PDB entry 1YPE | X-ray diffraction, 1.81 A resolution | chains H and I of the 3 polymer chains in the assembly

Chain H:
Protein: Thrombin heavy chain
Source organism: Homo sapiens
Notes: EC 3.4.21.5
UniProt: P00734 (THRB_HUMAN); the construct lacks a stretch of the UniProt sequence and is renumbered around it, so the offset changes along the chain: 16-36 = UniProt 364-384; 37-60 = UniProt 386-409; 61-77 = UniProt 419-435; 78-97 = UniProt 437-456; 7 more segments
Sequence (257 residues; numbered 16 to 245 plus 30 insertion-coded residues; 3 numbers in that range are skipped by the numbering (no residue carries them; nothing is unmodelled there); the number before each row is that of its first residue; a row labelled like 60A-60I holds insertion residues (60A, then the next letters in order)):
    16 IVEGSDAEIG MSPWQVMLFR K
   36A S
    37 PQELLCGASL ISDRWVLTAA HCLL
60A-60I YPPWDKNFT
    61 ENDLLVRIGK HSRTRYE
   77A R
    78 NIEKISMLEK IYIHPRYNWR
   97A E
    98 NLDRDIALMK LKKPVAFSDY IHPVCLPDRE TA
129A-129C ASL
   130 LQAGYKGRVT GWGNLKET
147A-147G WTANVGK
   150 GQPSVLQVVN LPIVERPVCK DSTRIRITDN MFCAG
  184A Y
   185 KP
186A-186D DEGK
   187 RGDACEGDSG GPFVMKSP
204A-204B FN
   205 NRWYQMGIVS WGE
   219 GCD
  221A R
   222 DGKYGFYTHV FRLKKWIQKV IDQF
Not modelled in the structure: 147A-147G
Disulfide bonds: Cys42-Cys58, Cys168-Cys182, Cys191-Cys220
Bound ions: Na+ site 1: Lys169, Thr172, Phe204A; Na+ site 2: Arg221A, Lys224
Residues lining bound ligands: UIP ((1r,3as,4r,8as,8br)-4-(2-benzo[1,3]dioxol-5-ylmethyl-1-ethyl-3-oxo-decahydro-pyrrolo[3,4-a]pyrrolizin-4-yl)-benzamidine): His57, Tyr60A, Trp60D, Trp96, Glu97A, Asn98, Leu99, Ile174, Asp189, Ala190, Glu192, Ser195, Val213, Ser214, Trp215, Gly216, Gly219, Cys220, Gly226
Curated features (UniProtKB/Swiss-Prot):
  - region: Ala183 to Val200 (High affinity receptor-binding region which is also known as the TP508 peptide)
  - active site (Charge relay system): His57, Asp102, Ser195
  - glycosylation: Asn60G (N-linked (GlcNAc...) (complex) asparagine)

Chain I:
Protein: Hirudin
UniProt: P28504 (HIR2_HIRME); residues 1-10 here correspond to UniProt positions 55-64 (UniProt number = residue number + 54)
Sequence (10 residues; each row starts with the number of its first residue):
     1 DFEEIPEEYL
Modified / non-standard residues: Tyr9 (o-sulfo-l-tyrosine; TYS)
Curated features (UniProtKB/Swiss-Prot):
  - region: Asp1 to Leu10 (Interaction with fibrinogen-binding exosite of thrombin)
  - modified residue: Tyr9 (Sulfotyrosine)

Interface between chain H and chain I:
Pairs across the interface - 21 pairs, chain H then chain I:
  Phe34(H) - Phe2(I)  hydrophobic
  Gln38(H) - Phe2(I)
  Gln38(H) - Leu10(I)
  Leu40(H) - Phe2(I)
  Leu65(H) - Ile5(I)  hydrophobic
  Leu65(H) - Tyr9(I)
  Arg67(H) - Ile5(I)
  Arg73(H) - Asp1(I)  salt bridge
  Arg73(H) - Phe2(I)
  Thr74(H) - Asp1(I)
  Thr74(H) - Phe2(I)
  Thr74(H) - Glu3(I)  hydrogen bond (backbone-backbone)
  Arg75(H) - Glu3(I)
  Tyr76(H) - Glu3(I)  hydrogen bond (backbone-side chain)
  Tyr76(H) - Glu4(I)
  Tyr76(H) - Pro6(I)
  Tyr76(H) - Tyr9(I)
  Glu80(H) - Tyr9(I)
  Lys81(H) - Tyr9(I)
  Ile82(H) - Ile5(I)  hydrophobic
  Ile82(H) - Tyr9(I)
Also at the interface, not in a pair above, chain H (16 interface residues in all): Met32, Lys36, Glu39, Gln151

Summary:
16 residues of chain H face 8 of chain I across their interface; the contacts include 2 hydrogen bonds and 1
salt bridge. Polar contacts include Arg73(H)-Asp1(I), Tyr76(H)-Glu3(I) and Thr74(H)-Glu3(I). Bound to chain H:
compound UIP.
Here chain H is Thrombin heavy chain (Homo sapiens) and chain I is Hirudin. Entry 1YPE (Thrombin Inhibitor
Complex) was determined by X-ray diffraction together with 1YPG, 1YPJ and 1YPK from the same study.
